PDB entry 8E8L | electron microscopy, 3.13 A resolution | chains 1 and L of the 6 polymer chains in the assembly

# Chain 1
Protein: Capsid protein VP1
From: Human poliovirus 1 Mahoney
UniProt: P03300 (POLG_POL1M); residues 21-302 here correspond to UniProt positions 600-881 (UniProt number = residue number + 579)
Amino-acid sequence (282 residues; each row starts with the number of its first residue):
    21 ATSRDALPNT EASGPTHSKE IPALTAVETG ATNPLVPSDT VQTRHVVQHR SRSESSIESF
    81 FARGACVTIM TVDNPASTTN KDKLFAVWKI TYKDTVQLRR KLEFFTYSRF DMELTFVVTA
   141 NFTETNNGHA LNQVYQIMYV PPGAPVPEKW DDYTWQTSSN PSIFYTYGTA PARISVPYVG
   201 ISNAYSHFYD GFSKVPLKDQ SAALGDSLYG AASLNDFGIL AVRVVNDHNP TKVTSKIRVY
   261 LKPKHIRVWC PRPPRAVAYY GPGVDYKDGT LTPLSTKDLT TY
Swiss-Prot annotation at these positions:
  - site: Y302 (Cleavage)
From the paper describing this entry:
  - conformationally variable residues (loop rearrangement): A232 to G238

# Chain L
Protein: 9H2 Fab light chain
From: Homo sapiens
Notes: antibody fragment or engineered binder
Amino-acid sequence (110 residues; row label = number of the first residue in the row):
    20 QSALTQPASV SGSPGQSITI SCTGTITDIG YYNYVSWYQQ HPGKAPKLII FDVTNRPSGV
    80 SDRFSGSKSG NTASLTISGL QAEDEGDYYC FSHRSNNIRV FGGGTKLTVL
Not modelled in the structure: 20
Disulfide bonds: C41-C109

# How chain 1 and chain L interact
Contacting residue pairs (12; chain 1 residue first):
  N100(1) with S77(L), hydrogen bond (backbone-side chain)
  E168(1) with T73(L); N74(L), hydrogen bond (backbone-side chain)
  K169(1) with N74(L)
  D226(1) with I45(L)
  S227(1) with I45(L)
  L228(1) with I45(L), hydrophobic; T46(L); Y50(L), hydrophobic
  L234(1) with Y50(L), hydrophobic
  Y280(1) with N115(L)
  P282(1) with Y50(L)
Also at the interface, not in a pair above, chain 1 (12 interface residues in all): D102, F105, A223
Also at the interface, not in a pair above, chain L (8 interface residues in all): N90
The authors on this interface:
  - epitope / paratope residues, chain 1: E168(1), L234(1), P282(1)

# Overview
12 residues of chain 1 and 8 residues of chain L are in contact, with 2 hydrogen bonds. Polar contacts include
N100(1)-S77(L) and E168(1)-N74(L). From the paper: epitope/paratope residues E168(1), L234(1) and P282(1);
conformational variability at A232(1).
Here chain 1 is Capsid protein VP1 (Human poliovirus 1 Mahoney) and chain L is 9H2 Fab light chain (Homo
sapiens). Entry 8E8L (9H2 Fab-poliovirus 1 complex) was determined by electron microscopy together with 8E8R,
8E8S, 8E8X, 8E8Y and 8E8Z from the same study.
